1I4F - chains A and B of the 3 polymer chains in the assembly; structure by X-ray diffraction, 1.40 A resolution.

[Chain A]
Name: HLA class I histocompatibility antigen, a-2 alpha chain
From: Homo sapiens
UniProtKB: P01892 (1A02_HUMAN); residues 1-275 here correspond to UniProt positions 25-299 (UniProt number = residue number + 24)
Chain sequence (275 residues; row label = number of the first residue in the row):
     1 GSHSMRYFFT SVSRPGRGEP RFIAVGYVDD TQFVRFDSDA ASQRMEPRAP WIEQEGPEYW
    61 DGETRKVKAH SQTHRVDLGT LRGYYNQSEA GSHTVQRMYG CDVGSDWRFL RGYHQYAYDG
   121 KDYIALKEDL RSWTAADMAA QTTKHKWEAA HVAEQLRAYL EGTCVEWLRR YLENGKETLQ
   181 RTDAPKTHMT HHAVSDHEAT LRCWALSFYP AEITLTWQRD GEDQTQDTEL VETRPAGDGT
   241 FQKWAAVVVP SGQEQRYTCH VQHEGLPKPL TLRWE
Disulfide bonds: Cys101-Cys164, Cys203-Cys259
Ligand contacts:
  - 1PG (2-(2-{2-[2-(2-methoxy-ethoxy)-ethoxy]-ethoxy}-ethoxy)-ethanol), molecule 1: Arg6, Phe8, Met98, Arg111, Tyr113, Gln115
  - 1PG, molecule 2: Glu55, Glu58, Tyr59, Thr163, Glu166, Trp167, Arg170

[Chain B]
Name: Beta-2-microglobulin
From: Homo sapiens
UniProtKB: P61769 (B2MG_HUMAN); residues 1-99 here correspond to UniProt positions 21-119 (UniProt number = residue number + 20)
Chain sequence (100 residues; numbered 0 to 99; the number before each row is that of its first residue; numbering starts at 0):
     0 MIQRTPKIQV YSRHPAENGK SNFLNCYVSG FHPSDIEVDL LKNGERIEKV EHSDLSFSKD
    60 WSFYLLYYTE FTPTEKDEYA CRVNHVTLSQ PKIVKWDRDM
Construct notes: cloning artifact (0)
Disulfide bonds: Cys25-Cys80
Ligand contacts: 1PG (2-(2-{2-[2-(2-methoxy-ethoxy)-ethoxy]-ethoxy}-ethoxy)-ethanol): Phe56, Ser57, Lys58, Trp60
Curated features (UniProtKB/Swiss-Prot):
  - modified residue: Gln2 (Pyrrolidone carboxylic acid)
  - glycosylation: Ile1 (N-linked (Glc) (glycation) isoleucine), Lys19 (N-linked (Glc) (glycation) lysine), Lys41 (N-linked (Glc) (glycation) lysine), Lys48 (N-linked (Glc) (glycation) lysine), Lys58 (N-linked (Glc) (glycation) lysine), Lys91 (N-linked (Glc) (glycation) lysine), Lys94 (N-linked (Glc) (glycation) lysine)

[Interface between chain A and chain B]
Pairs across the interface (57):
  Phe8(A) with Ser55(B); Phe56(B)
  Phe9(A) with Phe56(B)
  Thr10(A) with Phe56(B); Phe62(B)
  Val12(A) with Ser33(B)
  Ile23(A) with Leu54(B), hydrophobic
  Val25(A) with Asp53(B); Leu54(B)
  Tyr27(A) with Ser55(B); Tyr63(B), hydrogen bond
  Gln32(A) with Asp53(B), hydrogen bond
  Arg35(A) with Asp53(B), salt bridge
  Arg48(A) with Asp53(B), salt bridge
  Ser92(A) with Met0(B)
  His93(A) with Met0(B)
  Gln96(A) with His31(B), hydrogen bond; Phe56(B); Trp60(B), hydrogen bond (side chain-backbone); Phe62(B)
  Arg97(A) with Phe56(B)
  Met98(A) with Lys58(B)
  Gln115(A) with Trp60(B)
  Tyr116(A) with Trp60(B)
  Ala117(A) with Trp60(B), hydrophobic
  Asp119(A) with Met0(B); Ile1(B); His31(B)
  Gly120(A) with Ile1(B); Arg3(B), hydrogen bond (backbone-side chain); His31(B); Trp60(B)
  Lys121(A) with Ile1(B)
  Asp122(A) with Trp60(B), hydrogen bond
  Arg202(A) with Asp98(B); Met99(B)
  Trp204(A) with Asp98(B); Met99(B)
  Val231(A) with Gln8(B)
  Glu232(A) with Gln8(B), hydrogen bond (backbone-side chain)
  Thr233(A) with Tyr26(B)
  Arg234(A) with Gln8(B), hydrogen bond; Tyr10(B); Met99(B), hydrogen bond (side chain-backbone)
  Pro235(A) with Tyr10(B), hydrogen bond (backbone-side chain); Asn24(B); Tyr26(B); Leu65(B), hydrophobic
  Ala236(A) with Arg12(B), hydrogen bond (backbone-side chain); Asn24(B), hydrogen bond (backbone-side chain)
  Gly237(A) with Arg12(B), hydrogen bond (backbone-side chain); Leu65(B)
  Asp238(A) with Arg12(B)
  Gln242(A) with Tyr10(B); Ser11(B); Arg12(B), hydrogen bond (side chain-backbone)
  Trp244(A) with Met99(B), hydrogen bond (side chain-backbone)
Other interface residues (no listed pair), chain A (35 interface residues in all): Thr94
Other interface residues (no listed pair), chain B (23 interface residues in all): Asp59

[Overview]
Chain A and chain B form an interface of 35 and 23 residues respectively; the contacts include 15 hydrogen
bonds and 2 salt bridges. Polar pairs include Arg35(A)-Asp53(B), Arg48(A)-Asp53(B) and Tyr27(A)-Tyr63(B). One
compound 1PG molecule is bound between chain A and chain B.
Here chain A is HLA class I histocompatibility antigen, a-2 alpha chain and chain B is Beta-2-microglobulin,
both from Homo sapiens. Entry 1I4F (Crystal structure of HLA-A*0201/mage-A4-peptide complex) was determined by
X-ray diffraction.
